Entry 1WS3 (X-ray diffraction, 3.20 A resolution); this record covers chains C and D of the 4 polymer chains in the assembly.

# Chain C (and D)
Molecule: Uricase
Organism: Aspergillus flavus
Notes: EC 1.7.3.3; chain D of this document is another copy of the same molecule, construct and numbering; everything in this record applies to it too
Reference sequence: Q00511 (URIC_ASPFL); residue numbers follow UniProt; this construct covers 1-301
Chain sequence (301 residues; row label = number of the first residue in the row):
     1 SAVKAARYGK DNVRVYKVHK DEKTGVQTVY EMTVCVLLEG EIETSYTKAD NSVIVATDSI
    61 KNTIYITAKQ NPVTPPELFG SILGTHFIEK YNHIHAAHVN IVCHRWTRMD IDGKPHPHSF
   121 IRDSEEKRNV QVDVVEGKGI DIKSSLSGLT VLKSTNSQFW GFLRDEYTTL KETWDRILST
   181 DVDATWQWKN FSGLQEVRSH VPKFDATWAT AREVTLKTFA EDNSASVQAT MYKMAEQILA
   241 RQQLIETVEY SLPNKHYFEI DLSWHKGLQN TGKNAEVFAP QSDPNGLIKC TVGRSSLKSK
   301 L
Unresolved in the structure: 300-301 (chain D: 297-301)
Construct notes: modified residue (1)
Modified positions: S1 (n-acetyl-serine; SAC)
Ligand contacts:
  - uracil (URA), molecule 1: Y8, I54, T57
  - uracil (URA), molecule 2: F159, R176, V227, Q228, N254

# How chain C and chain D interact
Pairs across the interface (146; chain C residue first):
  S1(C) - Y232(D)  hydrogen bond (backbone-side chain)
  S1(C) - E236(D)
  S1(C) - V292(D)
  S1(C) - G293(D)
  S1(C) - R294(D)
  S1(C) - S295(D)
  A2(C) - Y232(D)
  A2(C) - V292(D)
  A2(C) - G293(D)  hydrogen bond (backbone-backbone)
  V3(C) - Y232(D)  hydrophobic
  V3(C) - T291(D)
  K4(C) - T247(D)
  K4(C) - T291(D)  hydrogen bond (backbone-backbone)
  K4(C) - G293(D)
  A5(C) - C290(D)
  A5(C) - T291(D)  hydrogen bond (backbone-backbone)
  A6(C) - K289(D)
  R7(C) - I288(D)
  R7(C) - K289(D)  hydrogen bond (backbone-backbone)
  Y8(C) - L287(D)
  G9(C) - G286(D)
  G9(C) - L287(D)  hydrogen bond (backbone-backbone)
  K10(C) - H256(D)  hydrogen bond
  K10(C) - N285(D)
  K10(C) - G286(D)
  D11(C) - P284(D)
  D11(C) - N285(D)  hydrogen bond (backbone-backbone)
  N12(C) - D283(D)
  N12(C) - P284(D)
  N12(C) - N285(D)  hydrogen bond
  V13(C) - P284(D)  hydrophobic
  R14(C) - D283(D)
  L37(C) - L287(D)
  S45(C) - S226(D)  hydrogen bond (backbone-side chain)
  S45(C) - Q228(D)
  S45(C) - A229(D)  hydrogen bond (backbone-backbone)
  Y46(C) - Q228(D)
  Y46(C) - A229(D)
  Y46(C) - Y232(D)
  Y46(C) - I288(D)
  Y46(C) - K289(D)  hydrogen bond (side chain-backbone)
  Y46(C) - C290(D)  hydrophobic
  T47(C) - Y232(D)
  A49(C) - S226(D)
  A49(C) - A229(D)  hydrophobic
  N51(C) - F159(D)
  N51(C) - W160(D)  hydrogen bond (side chain-backbone)
  N51(C) - G161(D)
  N51(C) - F162(D)
  N51(C) - L163(D)
  N51(C) - A225(D)  hydrogen bond (side chain-backbone)
  N51(C) - S226(D)  hydrogen bond
  S52(C) - G161(D)  hydrogen bond (backbone-backbone)
  S52(C) - L163(D)
  I54(C) - F162(D)
  I54(C) - L163(D)  hydrogen bond (backbone-backbone)
  I54(C) - Q228(D)
  V55(C) - L163(D)  hydrophobic
  A56(C) - F159(D)  hydrophobic
  A56(C) - F162(D)  hydrophobic
  D58(C) - T169(D)  hydrogen bond
  D58(C) - L170(D)
  S59(C) - Y167(D)
  S59(C) - T168(D)  hydrogen bond
  K61(C) - P284(D)
  N62(C) - Y167(D)  hydrogen bond (side chain-backbone)
  N62(C) - T169(D)  hydrogen bond
  T63(C) - Y167(D)
  I66(C) - Y167(D)  hydrophobic
  H86(C) - Y167(D)
  K90(C) - D165(D)  salt bridge
  K90(C) - E166(D)  salt bridge
  K90(C) - Y167(D)
  Y91(C) - L163(D)  hydrophobic
  Y91(C) - D165(D)  hydrogen bond
  H93(C) - L163(D)
  F159(C) - N51(D)
  W160(C) - N51(D)  hydrogen bond (backbone-side chain)
  G161(C) - N51(D)
  G161(C) - S52(D)  hydrogen bond (backbone-backbone)
  F162(C) - N51(D)
  F162(C) - I54(D)
  L163(C) - N51(D)
  L163(C) - S52(D)
  L163(C) - I54(D)  hydrogen bond (backbone-backbone)
  L163(C) - V55(D)  hydrophobic
  L163(C) - Y91(D)  hydrophobic
  D165(C) - K90(D)  salt bridge
  D165(C) - Y91(D)  hydrogen bond
  E166(C) - K90(D)  salt bridge
  Y167(C) - S59(D)
  Y167(C) - N62(D)  hydrogen bond (backbone-side chain)
  Y167(C) - T63(D)
  Y167(C) - I66(D)  hydrophobic
  Y167(C) - H86(D)
  Y167(C) - K90(D)
  T168(C) - S59(D)  hydrogen bond
  T169(C) - D58(D)  hydrogen bond
  T169(C) - N62(D)  hydrogen bond
  L170(C) - D58(D)
  A225(C) - N51(D)  hydrogen bond (backbone-side chain)
  S226(C) - S45(D)  hydrogen bond (side chain-backbone)
  S226(C) - N51(D)  hydrogen bond
  Q228(C) - S45(D)
  Q228(C) - Y46(D)
  Q228(C) - I54(D)
  A229(C) - S45(D)
  A229(C) - Y46(D)
  A229(C) - A49(D)  hydrophobic
  Y232(C) - S1(D)  hydrogen bond (side chain-backbone)
  Y232(C) - V3(D)  hydrophobic
  Y232(C) - Y46(D)
  Y232(C) - T47(D)
  E236(C) - S1(D)
  H256(C) - K10(D)  hydrogen bond
  D283(C) - N12(D)
  D283(C) - R14(D)
  P284(C) - D11(D)
  P284(C) - N12(D)
  P284(C) - V13(D)  hydrophobic
  P284(C) - K61(D)
  N285(C) - K10(D)
  N285(C) - D11(D)  hydrogen bond (backbone-backbone)
  N285(C) - N12(D)  hydrogen bond
  G286(C) - G9(D)
  G286(C) - K10(D)
  L287(C) - Y8(D)
  L287(C) - G9(D)  hydrogen bond (backbone-backbone)
  I288(C) - R7(D)
  I288(C) - Y8(D)  hydrophobic
  I288(C) - Y46(D)
  K289(C) - A6(D)
  K289(C) - R7(D)  hydrogen bond (backbone-backbone)
  K289(C) - Y46(D)  hydrogen bond (backbone-side chain)
  C290(C) - A5(D)
  C290(C) - Y46(D)  hydrophobic
  T291(C) - V3(D)
  T291(C) - K4(D)  hydrogen bond (backbone-backbone)
  T291(C) - A5(D)  hydrogen bond (backbone-backbone)
  V292(C) - S1(D)
  V292(C) - A2(D)
  G293(C) - S1(D)
  G293(C) - A2(D)  hydrogen bond (backbone-backbone)
  G293(C) - K4(D)
  R294(C) - S1(D)
  S295(C) - S1(D)
Interface residues without a listed pair, chain C (68 interface residues in all): T57, L239, T247
Interface residues without a listed pair, chain D (68 interface residues in all): L37, A56, T57, H93, L239

# Overview
The chain C/chain D interface involves 68 residues from each chain; the contacts include 43 hydrogen bonds and
4 salt bridges. Polar pairs include K90(C)-D165(D), K90(C)-E166(D) and S1(C)-Y232(D). Bound to chain C:
uracil.
Chain C and chain D are both Uricase (Aspergillus flavus); the structure, Urate oxidase from aspergillus
flavus complexed with uracil, was determined by X-ray diffraction, deposited together with 1WRR, 1WS2, 1XT4,
1XXJ and 1XY3.
